1AFV - chains A and H of the 6 polymer chains in the assembly; structure by X-ray diffraction, 3.70 A resolution.

== Chain A ==
Protein: Human immunodeficiency virus type 1 capsid protein
From: Human immunodeficiency virus 1
Notes: fragment: amino-terminal domain residues 1 - 151
UniProt: P12497 (POL_HV1N5); residues 1-151 here correspond to UniProt positions 132-282 (UniProt number = residue number + 131)
Amino-acid sequence (151 residues; each row starts with the number of its first residue):
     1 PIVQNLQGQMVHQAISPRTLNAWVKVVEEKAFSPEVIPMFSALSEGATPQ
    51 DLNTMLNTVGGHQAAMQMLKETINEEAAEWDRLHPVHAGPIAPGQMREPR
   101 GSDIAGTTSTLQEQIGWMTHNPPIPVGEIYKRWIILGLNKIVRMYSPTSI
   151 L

== Chain H ==
Protein: Antibody FAB25.3 fragment (heavy chain)
From: Mus musculus
Notes: fragment: light chain residues 1 - 217, heavy chain residues 1 - 220
UniProt: Q99LC4 (Q99LC4_MOUSE); residues 1-219 here correspond to UniProt positions 20-238 (UniProt number = residue number + 19)
Amino-acid sequence (220 residues; numbered 1 to 220; the number before each row is that of its first residue):
     1 QVQLQQPGSVLVRPGASVKLSCKASGYTFTSSWIHWAKQRPGQGLEWIGE
    51 IHPNSGNTNYNEKFKGKATLTVDTSSSTAYVDLSSLTSEDSAVYYCARWR
   101 YGSPYYFDYWGQGTTLTVSSAKTTPPSVYPLAPGSAAQTNSMVTLGCLVK
   151 GYFPEPVTVTWNSGSLSSGVHTFPAVLQSDLYTLSSSVTVPSSTWPSETV
   201 TCNVAHPASSTKVDKKIVPK
Differences from the reference sequence: conflict Gln1 (Glu22 in Q99LC4), Gln3 (Lys24 in Q99LC4), Gln5 (His26 in Q99LC4), 26 further conflict positions vs the reference (Q99LC4) not listed
Disulfides: Cys22-Cys96, Cys147-Cys202
Metal / ion sites: lead (II) ion: Asn54 (shared with 1 residue of chain M)

== Interface between chain A and chain H ==
Residue-residue contacts - 11 pairs, chain A then chain H:
  Thr72(A) - Ser103(H)
  Glu75(A) - Ser103(H)
  Glu75(A) - Pro104(H)
  Glu76(A) - Ser103(H)  hydrogen bond
  Glu76(A) - Tyr105(H)  hydrogen bond
  Glu79(A) - Trp99(H)  hydrogen bond
  Glu79(A) - Tyr105(H)
  Arg82(A) - Glu50(H)  salt bridge
  Arg82(A) - Trp99(H)
  Leu83(A) - Trp33(H)  hydrophobic
  Leu83(A) - Asn59(H)
Other interface residues (no listed pair), chain H (9 interface residues in all): His35, Gly102

== In short ==
6 residues of chain A and 9 residues of chain H are in contact, with 3 hydrogen bonds and 1 salt bridge. Polar
pairs include Arg82(A)-Glu50(H), Glu76(A)-Ser103(H) and Glu76(A)-Tyr105(H).
Here chain A is Human immunodeficiency virus type 1 capsid protein (Human immunodeficiency virus 1) and chain
H is Antibody FAB25.3 fragment (heavy chain) (Mus musculus). Entry 1AFV (HIV-1 capsid protein (P24) complex
with FAB25.3) was determined by X-ray diffraction.
